Entry 1Q86 (X-ray diffraction, 3.00 A resolution); this record covers chains A and 4 of the 32 polymer chains in the assembly.

# Chain A
Molecule: 23S ribosomal RNA
Organism: Haloarcula marismortui
Sequence (2922 nucleotides; row label = number of the first residue in the row):
     2 UUGGCUACUA UGCCAGCUGG UGGAUUGCUC GGCUCAGGCG CUGAUGAAGG ACGUGCCAAG
    62 CUGCGAUAAG CCAUGGGGAG CCGCACGGAG GCGAAGAACC AUGGAUUUCC GAAUGAGAAU
   122 CUCUCUAACA AUUGCUUCGC GCAAUGAGGA ACCCCGAGAA CUGAAACAUC UCAGUAUCGG
   182 GAGGAACAGA AAACGCAAUG UGAUGUCGUU AGUAACCGCG AGUGAACGCG AUACAGCCCA
   242 AACCGAAGCC CUCACGGGCA AUGUGGUGUC AGGGCUACCU CUCAUCAGCC GACCGUCUCG
   302 ACGAAGUCUC UUGGAACAGA GCGUGAUACA GGGUGACAAC CCCGUACUCG AGACCAGUAC
   362 GACGUGCGGU AGUGCCAGAG UAGCGGGGGU UGGAUAUCCC UCGCGAAUAA CGCAGGCAUC
   422 GACUGCGAAG GCUAAACACA ACCUGAGACC GAUAGUGAAC AAGUAGUGUG AACGAACGCU
   482 GCAAAGUACC CUCAGAAGGG AGGCGAAAUA GAGCAUGAAA UCAGUUGGCG AUCGAGCGAC
   542 AGGGCAUACA AGGUCCCUCG ACGAAUGACC GACGCGCGAG CGUCCAGUAA GACUCACGGG
   602 AAGCCGAUGU UCUGUCGUAC GUUUUGAAAA ACGAGCCAGG GAGUGUGUCU GCAUGGCAAG
   662 UCUAACCGGA GUAUCCGGGG AGGCACAGGG AAACCGACAU GGCCGCAGGG CUUUGCCCGA
   722 GGGCCGCCGU CUUCAAGGGC GGGGAGCCAU GUGGACACGA CCCGAAUCCG GACGAUCUAC
   782 GCAUGGACAA GAUGAAGCGU GCCGAAAGGC ACGUGGAAGU CUGUUAGAGU UGGUGUCCUA
   842 CAAUACCCUC UCGUGAUCUA UGUGUAGGGG UGAAAGGCCC AUCGAGUCCG GCAACAGCUG
   902 GUUCCAAUCG AAACAUGUCG AAGCAUGACC UCCGCCGAGG UAGUCUGUGA GGUAGAGCGA
   962 CCGAUUGGUG UGUCCGCCUC CGAGAGGAGU CGGCACACCU GUCAAACUCC AAACUUACAG
  1022 ACGCCGUUUG ACGCGGGGAU UCCGGUGCGC GGGGUAAGCC UGUGUACCAG GAGGGGAACA
  1082 ACCCAGAGAU AGGUUAAGGU CCCCAAGUGU GGAUUAAGUG UAAUCCUCUG AAGGUGGUCU
  1142 CGAGCCCUAG ACAGCCGGGA GGUGAGCUUA GAAGCAGCUA CCCUCUAAGA AAAGCGUAAC
  1202 AGCUUACCGG CCGAGGUUUG AGGCGCCCAA AAUGAUCGGG ACUCAAAUCC ACCACCGAGA
  1262 CCUGUCCGUA CCACUCAUAC UGGUAAUCGA GUAGAUUGGC GCUCUAAUUG GAUGGAAGUA
  1322 GGGGUGAAAA CUCCUAUGGA CCGAUUAGUG ACGAAAAUCC UGGCCAUAGU AGCAGCGAUA
  1382 GUCGGGUGAG AACCCCGACG GCCUAAUGGA UAAGGGUUCC UCAGCACUGC UGAUCAGCUG
  1442 AGGGUUAGCC GGUCCUAAGU CAUACCGCAA CUCGACUAUG ACGAAAUGGG AAACGGGUUA
  1502 AUAUUCCCGU GCCACUAUGC AGUGAAAGUU GACGCCCUGG GGUCGAUCAC GCUGGGCAUU
  1562 CGCCCAGUCG AACCGUCCAA CUCCGUGGAA GCCGUAAUGG CAGGAAGCGG ACGAACGGCG
  1622 GCAUAGGGAA ACGUGAUUCA ACCUGGGGCC CAUGAAAAGA CGAGCAUAGU GUCCGUACCG
  1682 AGAACCGACA CAGGUGUCCA UGGCGGCGAA AGCCAAGGCC UGUCGGGAGC AACCAACGUU
  1742 AGGGAAUUCG GCAAGUUAGU CCCGUACCUU CGGAAGAAGG GAUGCCUGCU CCGGAACGGA
  1802 GCAGGUCGCA GUGACUCGGA AGCUCGGACU GUCUAGUAAC AACAUAGGUG ACCGCAAAUC
  1862 CGCAAGGACU CGUACGGUCA CUGAAUCCUG CCCAGUGCAG GUAUCUGAAC ACCUCGUACA
  1922 AGAGGACGAA GGACCUGUCA ACGGCGGGGG UAACUAUGAC CCUCUUAAGG UAGCGUAGUA
  1982 CCUUGCCGCA UCAGUAGCGG CUUGCAUGAA UGGAUUAACC AGAGCUUCAC UGUCCCAACG
  2042 UUGGGCCCGG UGAACUGUAC AUUCCAGUGC GGAGUCUGGA GACACCCAGG GGGAAGCGAA
  2102 GACCCUAUGG AGCUUUACUG CAGGCUGUCG CUGAGACGUG GUCGCCGAUG UGCAGCAUAG
  2162 GUAGGAGACA CUACACAGGU ACCCGCGCUA GCGGGCCACC GAGUCAACAG UGAAAUACUA
  2222 CCCGUCGGUG ACUGCGACUC UCACUCCGGG AGGAGGACAC CGAUAGCCGG GCAGUUUGAC
  2282 UGGGGCGGUA CGCGCUCGAA AAGAUAUCGA GCGCGCCCUA UGGCUAUCUC AGCCGGGACA
  2342 GAGACCCGGC GAAGAGUGCA AGAGCAAAAG AUAGCUUGAC AGUGUUCUUC CCAACGAGGA
  2402 ACGCUGACGC GAAAGCGUGG UCUAGCGAAC CAAUUAGCCU GCUUGAUGCG GGCAAUUGAU
  2462 GACAGAAAAG CUACCCUAGG GAUAACAGAG UCGUCACUCG CAAGAGCACA UAUCGACCGA
  2522 GUGGCUUGCU ACCUCGAUGU CGGUUCCCUC CAUCCUGCCC GUGCAGAAGC GGGCAAGGGU
  2582 GAGGUUGUUC GCCUAUUAAA GGAGGUCGUG AGCUGGGUUU AGACCGUCGU GAGACAGGUC
  2642 GGCUGCUAUC UACUGGGUGU GUAAUGGUGU CUGACAAGAA CGACCGUAUA GUACGAGAGG
  2702 AACUACGGUU GGUGGCCACU GGUGUACCGG UUGUUCGAGA GAGCACGUGC CGGGUAGCCA
  2762 CGCCACACGG GGUAAGAGCU GAACGCAUCU AAGCUCGAAA CCCACUUGGA AAAGAGACAC
  2822 CGCCGAGGUC CCGCGUACAA GACGCGGUCG AUAGACUCGG GGUGUGCGCG UCGAGGUAAC
  2882 GAGACGUUAA GCCCACGAGC ACUAACAGAC CAAAGCCAUC AU
Unresolved in the structure: 2-9, 126-127, 715, 971-998, 1560, 1952-1963, 2137-2236, 2339-2343, 2665-2666, 2915-2923
Reported in the primary citation:
  - binding site for CCA-phenylalanine-cariotic-acid-biotin: G2284, G2285
  - catalytic residues: A2486 (proposed by the authors, not directly observed)

# Chain 4
Name: 50S ribosomal protein L44E
Organism: Haloarcula marismortui
UniProtKB: P32411 (RL44_HALMA); residues 1-92 here = UniProt positions 1-92
Sequence (92 residues; each row starts with the number of its first residue):
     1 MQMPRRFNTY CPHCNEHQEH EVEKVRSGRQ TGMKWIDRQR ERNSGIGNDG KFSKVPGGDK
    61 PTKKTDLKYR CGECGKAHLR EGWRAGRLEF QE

# Interface between chain A and chain 4
Pairs across the interface (123):
  A169(A) - Asn48(4)  hydrogen bond to the sugar
  U170(A) - Asn48(4)  sugar contact
  U170(A) - Gly50(4)  hydrogen bond to the sugar
  C218(A) - Trp35(4)  phosphate contact
  C218(A) - Gln39(4)  hydrogen bond to the phosphate
  C218(A) - Asn43(4)  hydrogen bond to the phosphate
  G219(A) - Gln39(4)  hydrogen bond to the phosphate
  G219(A) - Lys51(4)  phosphate contact
  G219(A) - Lys54(4)  hydrogen bond to the sugar
  C220(A) - Trp35(4)  base contact
  C220(A) - Lys51(4)  salt bridge to the phosphate
  G389(A) - Ile46(4)  phosphate contact
  G390(A) - Gly45(4)  phosphate contact
  G390(A) - Ile46(4)  hydrogen bond to the phosphate
  A395(A) - Trp35(4)  sugar contact
  A395(A) - Arg42(4)  hydrogen bond to the phosphate
  U396(A) - Trp35(4)  phosphate contact
  U396(A) - Arg38(4)  salt bridge to the phosphate
  U396(A) - Arg42(4)  salt bridge to the phosphate
  C735(A) - Asn15(4)  hydrogen bond to the base
  A1922(A) - Met33(4)  base contact
  G1923(A) - Thr31(4)  hydrogen bond to the sugar
  G1923(A) - Gly32(4)  sugar contact
  G1923(A) - Met33(4)  sugar contact
  A1924(A) - Arg29(4)  sugar contact
  A1924(A) - Gln30(4)  sugar contact
  G1925(A) - Arg29(4)  salt bridge to the phosphate
  U2120(A) - Asn48(4)  hydrogen bond to the sugar
  U2120(A) - Ser53(4)  phosphate contact
  G2121(A) - Gly47(4)  hydrogen bond to the phosphate
  G2121(A) - Asn48(4)  phosphate contact
  G2121(A) - Ser53(4)  hydrogen bond to the phosphate
  C2122(A) - Ile46(4)  phosphate contact
  C2122(A) - Gly47(4)  hydrogen bond to the phosphate
  G2316(A) - Pro61(4)  sugar contact
  C2317(A) - Pro61(4)  phosphate contact
  C2317(A) - Thr62(4)  hydrogen bond to the phosphate
  C2317(A) - Arg84(4)  salt bridge to the phosphate
  C2318(A) - Ala85(4)  phosphate contact
  C2318(A) - Gly86(4)  hydrogen bond to the phosphate
  C2319(A) - Met1(4)  hydrogen bond to the phosphate
  U2320(A) - Met1(4)  phosphate contact
  U2320(A) - Gln2(4)  hydrogen bond to the phosphate
  U2320(A) - Met3(4)  base contact
  U2320(A) - Pro4(4)  sugar contact
  U2320(A) - Gln91(4)  hydrogen bond to the sugar
  A2321(A) - Gln91(4)  hydrogen bond to the phosphate
  U2378(A) - Phe7(4)  sugar contact
  U2378(A) - Asn8(4)  hydrogen bond to the phosphate
  G2379(A) - Thr9(4)  hydrogen bond to the phosphate
  G2379(A) - His17(4)  salt bridge to the phosphate
  A2380(A) - Met1(4)  base contact
  A2380(A) - Trp83(4)  base contact
  C2381(A) - Thr9(4)  sugar contact
  C2381(A) - Tyr10(4)  base contact
  C2381(A) - Arg80(4)  hydrogen bond to the sugar
  A2382(A) - Tyr10(4)  sugar contact
  A2382(A) - Pro12(4)  sugar contact
  A2382(A) - Arg80(4)  salt bridge to the phosphate
  G2407(A) - Tyr10(4)  hydrogen bond to the sugar
  G2407(A) - Asn15(4)  hydrogen bond to the sugar
  A2408(A) - Tyr10(4)  sugar contact
  A2408(A) - Asn15(4)  sugar contact
  A2408(A) - Glu16(4)  sugar contact
  A2408(A) - His17(4)  hydrogen bond to the sugar
  C2409(A) - His17(4)  hydrogen bond to the sugar
  C2427(A) - Lys60(4)  hydrogen bond to the base
  C2427(A) - Arg84(4)  salt bridge to the phosphate
  G2428(A) - Lys60(4)  hydrogen bond to the base
  G2428(A) - Lys64(4)  salt bridge to the phosphate
  G2428(A) - Arg84(4)  salt bridge to the phosphate
  C2431(A) - Lys51(4)  sugar contact
  C2432(A) - Ile36(4)  phosphate contact
  A2433(A) - Gln30(4)  hydrogen bond to the sugar
  A2433(A) - Lys34(4)  phosphate contact
  A2434(A) - Ser27(4)  sugar contact
  A2434(A) - Gly28(4)  hydrogen bond to the sugar
  A2434(A) - Lys34(4)  phosphate contact
  U2435(A) - Val25(4)  sugar contact
  U2435(A) - Arg26(4)  sugar contact
  U2435(A) - Gly28(4)  phosphate contact
  U2435(A) - Lys68(4)  hydrogen bond to the phosphate
  U2435(A) - Leu79(4)  base contact
  U2436(A) - Lys68(4)  salt bridge to the phosphate
  U2436(A) - Ala77(4)  hydrogen bond to the sugar
  U2436(A) - His78(4)  sugar contact
  U2436(A) - Leu79(4)  sugar contact
  A2437(A) - His13(4)  sugar contact
  A2437(A) - Arg70(4)  salt bridge to the phosphate
  A2437(A) - Lys76(4)  phosphate contact
  A2437(A) - Ala77(4)  hydrogen bond to the phosphate
  G2438(A) - Lys76(4)  salt bridge to the phosphate
  C2450(A) - Met33(4)  phosphate contact
  G2451(A) - Thr31(4)  hydrogen bond to the phosphate
  G2451(A) - Met33(4)  phosphate contact
  G2451(A) - Lys34(4)  salt bridge to the phosphate
  G2451(A) - Trp35(4)  phosphate contact
  G2451(A) - Arg38(4)  hydrogen bond to the sugar
  G2452(A) - Lys34(4)  salt bridge to the phosphate
  G2452(A) - Trp35(4)  hydrogen bond to the phosphate
  A2456(A) - Leu79(4)  base contact
  U2457(A) - Arg80(4)  hydrogen bond to the sugar
  U2457(A) - Glu81(4)  phosphate contact
  U2457(A) - Gly82(4)  phosphate contact
  U2458(A) - Lys64(4)  phosphate contact
  U2458(A) - Thr65(4)  sugar contact
  U2458(A) - Asp66(4)  hydrogen bond to the sugar
  U2458(A) - Gly82(4)  hydrogen bond to the phosphate
  G2459(A) - Lys63(4)  hydrogen bond to the phosphate
  G2459(A) - Lys64(4)  hydrogen bond to the phosphate
  A2460(A) - Gly58(4)  sugar contact
  A2460(A) - Asp59(4)  phosphate contact
  A2460(A) - Lys60(4)  hydrogen bond to the phosphate
  A2460(A) - Lys63(4)  salt bridge to the phosphate
  U2461(A) - Gly58(4)  phosphate contact
  U2461(A) - Asp59(4)  hydrogen bond to the phosphate
  U2461(A) - Lys60(4)  phosphate contact
  G2462(A) - Lys60(4)  hydrogen bond to the base
  G2462(A) - Pro61(4)  base contact
  A2468(A) - Asn48(4)  base contact
  A2468(A) - Gly50(4)  hydrogen bond to the base
  A2468(A) - Ser53(4)  base contact
  A2468(A) - Lys54(4)  salt bridge to the phosphate
Other interface residues (no listed pair), chain A (53 interface residues in all): G2426
Other interface residues (no listed pair), chain 4 (61 interface residues in all): Asp49

# In short
53 residues of chain A and 61 residues of chain 4 are in contact; the contacts include 46 hydrogen bonds and
17 salt bridges. Among the polar pairs are C735(A)-Asn15(4), C2427(A)-Lys60(4) and G2428(A)-Lys60(4). From the
paper: the catalytic residue A2486(A); a binding site for CCA-phenylalanine-cariotic-acid-biotin at G2284(A)
and G2285(A).
Here chain A is 23S ribosomal RNA and chain 4 is 50S ribosomal protein L44E, both from Haloarcula marismortui.
Entry 1Q86 (Crystal structure of CCA-Phe-cap-biotin bound simultaneously at half occupancy to both the A-site
and P-site of ...) was determined by X-ray diffraction, deposited together with 1Q7Y, 1Q81, 1Q82 and 1M90.
